Entry 1RN8 (X-ray diffraction, 1.93 A resolution); this record covers chain A.

== Chain A ==
Name: Deoxyuridine 5'-triphosphate nucleotidohydrolase
Organism: Escherichia coli
Notes: EC 3.6.1.23
Reference sequence: P06968 (DUT_ECOLI); residues 2-152 here correspond to UniProt positions 1-151 (UniProt number = residue number - 1)
Amino-acid sequence (152 residues; row label = number of the first residue in the row):
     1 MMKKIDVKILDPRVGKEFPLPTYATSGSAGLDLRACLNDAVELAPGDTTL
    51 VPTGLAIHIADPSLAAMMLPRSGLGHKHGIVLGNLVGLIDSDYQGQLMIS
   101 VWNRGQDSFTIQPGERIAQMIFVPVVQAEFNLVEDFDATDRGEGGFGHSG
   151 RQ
Disordered / not traced: 138-145, 147-150
Differences from the reference sequence: initiating methionine (1)
Residues lining bound ligands: imido-dUTP (DUP; 2'-deoxyuridine 5'-alpha,beta-imido-triphosphate): Met-68, Arg-71, Ser-72, Gly-73, Asn-84, Gly-87, Leu-88, Ile-89, Asp-90, Tyr-93, Gln-96, Leu-97, Met-98, Gln-119, Phe-146, Gln-152
From the paper describing this entry:
  - catalytic residues: Leu-88
  - catalytic residues: Asp-90 (by similarity / conservation)
  - Mg2+ coordination through a water molecule: Asp-32, Gln-119
  - binding site for imido-dUTP: Ser-72, Gly-73
  - self-association interface (contacts with another copy of this molecule); pairs are residue here / residue on that copy: Ala-29/Asp-90

== In short ==
Bound to chain A: imido-dUTP. The paper reports catalytic residues Leu-88 and Asp-90; a binding site for
imido-dUTP at Ser-72 and Gly-73.
Chain A is Deoxyuridine 5'-triphosphate nucleotidohydrolase (Escherichia coli); the structure, Crystal
structure of dUTPase complexed with substrate analogue imido-dUTP, was determined by X-ray diffraction,
deposited together with 1RNJ, 1SEH, 1SYL and 1SR5.
